6RIP - chains B and C of the 8 polymer chains in the assembly; structure by electron microscopy, 3.40 A resolution.

== Chain B ==
Protein: DNA-directed RNA polymerase subunit alpha
Organism: Escherichia coli (strain K12)
Notes: EC 2.7.7.6
Reference sequence: P0A7Z4 (RPOA_ECOLI); residue numbers follow UniProt; this construct covers 1-329
Sequence (329 residues; row label = number of the first residue in the row):
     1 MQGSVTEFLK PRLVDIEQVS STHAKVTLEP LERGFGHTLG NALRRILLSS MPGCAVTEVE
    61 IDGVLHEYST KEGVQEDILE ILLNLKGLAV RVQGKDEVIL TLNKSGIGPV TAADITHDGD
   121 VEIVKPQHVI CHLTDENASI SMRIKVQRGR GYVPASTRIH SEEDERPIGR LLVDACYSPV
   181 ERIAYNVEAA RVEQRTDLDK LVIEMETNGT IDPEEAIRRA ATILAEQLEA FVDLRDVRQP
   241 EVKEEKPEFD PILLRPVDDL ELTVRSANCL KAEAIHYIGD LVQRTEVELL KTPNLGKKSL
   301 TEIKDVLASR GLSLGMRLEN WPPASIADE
Disordered / not traced: 1-3, 233-329
Swiss-Prot annotation at these positions:
  - region: Glu162 to Glu165 (Required for interaction with Crp at class II promoters)
  - modified residue: Arg265 (ADP-ribosylarginine), Lys297 (N6-acetyllysine), Lys298 (N6-acetyllysine)
  - mutagenesis: Arg45 (R45C: In rpoA112; temperature-sensitive, blocks RNA polymerase assembly), Glu162 to Glu165 (5-fold decrease in CRP-class II promoter-dependent transcription), Glu165 (E165K: 5-fold decrease in CRP-class II promoter-dependent transcription), Arg191 (R191C: In rpoA101; temperature-sensitive)

== Chain C ==
Protein: DNA-directed RNA polymerase subunit beta
Organism: Escherichia coli (strain K12)
Notes: EC 2.7.7.6
Reference sequence: P0A8V2 (RPOB_ECOLI); numbering as in UniProt (aligned over 1-1342)
Sequence (1342 residues; row label = number of the first residue in the row):
     1 MVYSYTEKKR IRKDFGKRPQ VLDVPYLLSI QLDSFQKFIE QDPEGQYGLE AAFRSVFPIQ
    61 SYSGNSELQY VSYRLGEPVF DVQECQIRGV TYSAPLRVKL RLVIYEREAP EGTVKDIKEQ
   121 EVYMGEIPLM TDNGTFVING TERVIVSQLH RSPGVFFDSD KGKTHSSGKV LYNARIIPYR
   181 GSWLDFEFDP KDNLFVRIDR RRKLPATIIL RALNYTTEQI LDLFFEKVIF EIRDNKLQME
   241 LVPERLRGET ASFDIEANGK VYVEKGRRIT ARHIRQLEKD DVKLIEVPVE YIAGKVVAKD
   301 YIDESTGELI CAANMELSLD LLAKLSQSGH KRIETLFTND LDHGPYISET LRVDPTNDRL
   361 SALVEIYRMM RPGEPPTREA AESLFENLFF SEDRYDLSAV GRMKFNRSLL REEIEGSGIL
   421 SKDDIIDVMK KLIDIRNGKG EVDDIDHLGN RRIRSVGEMA ENQFRVGLVR VERAVKERLS
   481 LGDLDTLMPQ DMINAKPISA AVKEFFGSSQ LSQFMDQNNP LSEITHKRRI SALGPGGLTR
   541 ERAGFEVRDV HPTHYGRVCP IETPEGPNIG LINSLSVYAQ TNEYGFLETP YRKVTDGVVT
   601 DEIHYLSAIE EGNYVIAQAN SNLDEEGHFV EDLVTCRSKG ESSLFSRDQV DYMDVSTQQV
   661 VSVGASLIPF LEHDDANRAL MGANMQRQAV PTLRADKPLV GTGMERAVAV DSGVTAVAKR
   721 GGVVQYVDAS RIVIKVNEDE MYPGEAGIDI YNLTKYTRSN QNTCINQMPC VSLGEPVERG
   781 DVLADGPSTD LGELALGQNM RVAFMPWNGY NFEDSILVSE RVVQEDRFTT IHIQELACVS
   841 RDTKLGPEEI TADIPNVGEA ALSKLDESGI VYIGAEVTGG DILVGKVTPK GETQLTPEEK
   901 LLRAIFGEKA SDVKDSSLRV PNGVSGTVID VQVFTRDGVE KDKRALEIEE MQLKQAKKDL
   961 SEELQILEAG LFSRIRAVLV AGGVEAEKLD KLPRDRWLEL GLTDEEKQNQ LEQLAEQYDE
  1021 LKHEFEKKLE AKRRKITQGD DLAPGVLKIV KVYLAVKRRI QPGDKMAGRH GNKGVISKIN
  1081 PIEDMPYDEN GTPVDIVLNP LGVPSRMNIG QILETHLGMA AKGIGDKINA MLKQQQEVAK
  1141 LREFIQRAYD LGADVRQKVD LSTFSDEEVM RLAENLRKGM PIATPVFDGA KEAEIKELLK
  1201 LGDLPTSGQI RLYDGRTGEQ FERPVTVGYM YMLKLNHLVD DKMHARSTGS YSLVTQQPLG
  1261 GKAQFGGQRF GEMEVWALEA YGAAYTLQEM LTVKSDDVNG RTKMYKNIVD GNHQMEPGMP
  1321 ESFNVLLKEI RSLGINIELE DE
Disordered / not traced: 1, 891-912
Swiss-Prot annotation at these positions:
  - modified residue (N6-acetyllysine): Lys1022, Lys1200
  - mutagenesis: Ile561 (I561S: Resistant to antibiotics salinamide A and B), Ile569 (I569S: Resistant to antibiotics salinamide A and B), Ala665 (A665E: Resistant to antibiotics salinamide A and B), Asp675 (D675A/G: Resistant to antibiotics salinamide A and B), Asn677 (N677H/K: Resistant to antibiotics salinamide A and B), Leu680 (L680M: Resistant to antibiotics salinamide A and B), Glu813 (E813K: Disrupts the enzyme's active center)
Reported in the primary citation:
  - binding site for the 14-nt RNA strand: Arg678, Arg1106

== Chain B / chain C interface ==
Pairs across the interface (7):
  Arg33(B) - Glu820(C)  salt bridge
  Arg33(B) - Pro1081(C)
  His37(B) - Arg1216(C)  hydrogen bond
  Asn41(B) - Arg1216(C)  hydrogen bond (side chain-backbone)
  Asn41(B) - Thr1217(C)
  Arg44(B) - Thr1217(C)
  Arg44(B) - Glu1219(C)  salt bridge
Interface residues without a listed pair, chain B (5 interface residues in all): Arg45

== Summary ==
The chain B/chain C interface involves 5 residues from each chain, with 2 hydrogen bonds and 2 salt bridges.
Among the polar pairs are Arg33(B)-Glu820(C), Arg44(B)-Glu1219(C) and His37(B)-Arg1216(C). UniProt lists 6
mutagenesis sites on chain B; 7 mutagenesis sites on chain C. From the paper: a binding site for the 14-nt RNA
strand at Arg678(C) and Arg1106(C).
Here chain B is DNA-directed RNA polymerase subunit alpha and chain C is DNA-directed RNA polymerase subunit
beta, both from Escherichia coli (strain K12). Entry 6RIP (Cryo-EM structure of E. coli RNA polymerase
backtracked elongation complex in swiveled state) was determined by electron microscopy, deposited together
with 6RH3, 6RI7, 6RI9 and 6RIN.
